7TK9 - chains U and V of the 27 polymer chains in the assembly; structure by electron microscopy, 6.00 A resolution (low resolution: residue-level contacts below are approximate; hydrogen-bond / salt-bridge calls are withheld).

== Chain U ==
Protein: ATP synthase subunit 4
Organism: Saccharomyces cerevisiae
Reference sequence: P05626 (ATPF_YEAST); residues 1-209 here correspond to UniProt positions 36-244 (UniProt number = residue number + 35)
Sequence (209 residues; each row starts with the number of its first residue):
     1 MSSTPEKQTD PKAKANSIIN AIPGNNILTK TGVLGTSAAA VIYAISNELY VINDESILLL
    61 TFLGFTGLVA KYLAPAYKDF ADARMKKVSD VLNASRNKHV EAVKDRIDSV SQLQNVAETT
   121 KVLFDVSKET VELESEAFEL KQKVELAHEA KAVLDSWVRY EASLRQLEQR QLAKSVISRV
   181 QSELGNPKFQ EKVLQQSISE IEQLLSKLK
Unresolved in the structure: 1-52, 208-209
UniProt features mapped onto this chain:
  - modified residue: Ser-109 (Phosphoserine)

== Chain V ==
Protein: ATP synthase subunit d
Organism: Saccharomyces cerevisiae
Reference sequence: P30902 (ATP7_YEAST); residues 1-173 here correspond to UniProt positions 2-174 (UniProt number = residue number + 1)
Sequence (173 residues; each row starts with the number of its first residue):
     1 SLAKSAANKL DWAKVISSLR ITGSTATQLS SFKKRNDEAR RQLLELQSQP TEVDFSHYRS
    61 VLKNTSVIDK IESYVKQYKP VKIDASKQLQ VIESFEKHAM TNAKETESLV SKELKDLQST
   121 LDNIQSARPF DELTVDDLTK IKPEIDAKVE EMVKKGKWDV PGYKDRFGNL NVM
Unresolved in the structure: 1-2
UniProt features mapped onto this chain:
  - modified residue: Ser-1 (N-acetylserine)

== Interface between chain U and chain V ==
Pairs across the interface (7; chain U residue first):
  Ser-135(U) / Asp-84(V)
  Ser-135(U) / Ala-85(V)
  Lys-143(U) / Pro-50(V)
  Lys-143(U) / Thr-51(V)
  Val-144(U) / Gln-49(V)
  Val-144(U) / Pro-50(V)
  Ala-147(U) / Thr-51(V)
Interface residues without a listed pair, chain U (5 interface residues in all): Ala-117
Interface residues without a listed pair, chain V (8 interface residues in all): Glu-52, Val-53, Ala-103

== In short ==
5 residues of chain U face 8 of chain V across their interface.
Chain U is ATP synthase subunit 4 and chain V is ATP synthase subunit d, both from Saccharomyces cerevisiae;
the structure, Yeast ATP synthase State 1catalytic(d) with 10 mM ATP backbone model, was determined by
electron microscopy together with 7TJS, 7TJT, 7TJU, 7TJV, 7TJW, 7TJX and 30 further entries from the same
study.
